Entry 7W5X (electron microscopy, 3.40 A resolution); this record covers chains C and F of the 9 polymer chains in the assembly.

# Chain C
Protein: DNA-directed RNA polymerase subunit beta
Source organism: Escherichia coli K-12
Notes: EC 2.7.7.6; engineered mutation(s): D516V
UniProt: P0A8V2 (RPOB_ECOLI); residue numbers follow UniProt; this construct covers 1-1342
Sequence (1342 residues; row label = number of the first residue in the row):
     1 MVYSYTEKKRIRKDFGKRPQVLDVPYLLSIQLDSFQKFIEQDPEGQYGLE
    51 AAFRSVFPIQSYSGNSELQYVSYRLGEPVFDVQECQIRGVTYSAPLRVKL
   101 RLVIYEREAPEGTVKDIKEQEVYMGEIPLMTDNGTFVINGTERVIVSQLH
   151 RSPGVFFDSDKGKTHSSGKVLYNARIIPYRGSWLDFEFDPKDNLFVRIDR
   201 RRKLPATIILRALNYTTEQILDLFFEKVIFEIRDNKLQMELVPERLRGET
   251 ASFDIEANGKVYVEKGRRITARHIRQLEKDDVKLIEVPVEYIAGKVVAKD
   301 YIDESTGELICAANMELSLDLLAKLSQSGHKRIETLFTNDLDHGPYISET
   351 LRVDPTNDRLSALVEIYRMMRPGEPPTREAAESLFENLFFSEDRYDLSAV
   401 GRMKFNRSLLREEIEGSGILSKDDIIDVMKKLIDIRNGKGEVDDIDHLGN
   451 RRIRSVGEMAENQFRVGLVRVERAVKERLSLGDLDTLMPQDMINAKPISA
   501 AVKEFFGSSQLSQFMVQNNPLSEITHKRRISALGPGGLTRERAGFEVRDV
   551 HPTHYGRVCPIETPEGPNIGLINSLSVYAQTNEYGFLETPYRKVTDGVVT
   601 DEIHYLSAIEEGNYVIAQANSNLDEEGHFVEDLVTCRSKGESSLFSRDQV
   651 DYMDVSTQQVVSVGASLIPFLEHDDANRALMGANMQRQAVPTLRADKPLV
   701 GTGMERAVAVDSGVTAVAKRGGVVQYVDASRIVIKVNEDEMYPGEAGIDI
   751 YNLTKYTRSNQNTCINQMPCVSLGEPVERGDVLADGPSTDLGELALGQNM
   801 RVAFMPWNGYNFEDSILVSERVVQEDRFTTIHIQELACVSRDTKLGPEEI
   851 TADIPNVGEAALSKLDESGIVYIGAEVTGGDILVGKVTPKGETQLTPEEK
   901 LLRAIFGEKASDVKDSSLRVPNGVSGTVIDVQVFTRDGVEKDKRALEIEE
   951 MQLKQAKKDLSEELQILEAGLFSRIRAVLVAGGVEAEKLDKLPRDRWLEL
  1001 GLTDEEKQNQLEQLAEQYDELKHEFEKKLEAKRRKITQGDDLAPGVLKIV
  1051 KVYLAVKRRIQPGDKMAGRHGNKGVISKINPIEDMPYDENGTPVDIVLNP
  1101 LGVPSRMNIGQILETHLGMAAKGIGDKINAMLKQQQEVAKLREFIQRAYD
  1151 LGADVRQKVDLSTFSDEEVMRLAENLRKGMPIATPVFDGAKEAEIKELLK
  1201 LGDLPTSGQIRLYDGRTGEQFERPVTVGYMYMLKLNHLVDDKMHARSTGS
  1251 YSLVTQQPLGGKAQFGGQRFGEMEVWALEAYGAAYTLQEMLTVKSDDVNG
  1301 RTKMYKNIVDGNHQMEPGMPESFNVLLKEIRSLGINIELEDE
Not modelled in the structure: 1-2
Sequence notes: variant Val-516 (Asp in P0A8V2)
Curated features (UniProtKB/Swiss-Prot):
  - modified residue (N6-acetyllysine): Lys-1022, Lys-1200

# Chain F
Protein: RNA polymerase sigma factor RpoD
Source organism: Escherichia coli K-12
UniProt: P00579 (RPOD_ECOLI); numbering as in UniProt (aligned over 1-613)
Sequence (613 residues; row label = number of the first residue in the row):
     1 MEQNPQSQLKLLVTRGKEQGYLTYAEVNDHLPEDIVDSDQIEDIIQMIND
    51 MGIQVMEEAPDADDLMLAENTADEDAAEAAAQVLSSVESEIGRTTDPVRM
   101 YMREMGTVELLTREGEIDIAKRIEDGINQVQCSVAEYPEAITYLLEQYDR
   151 VEAEEARLSDLITGFVDPNAEEDLAPTATHVGSELSQEDLDDDEDEDEED
   201 GDDDSADDDNSIDPELAREKFAELRAQYVVTRDTIKAKGRSHATAQEEIL
   251 KLSEVFKQFRLVPKQFDYLVNSMRVMMDRVRTQERLIMKLCVEQCKMPKK
   301 NFITLFTGNETSDTWFNAAIAMNKPWSEKLHDVSEEVHRALQKLQQIEEE
   351 TGLTIEQVKDINRRMSIGEAKARRAKKEMVEANLRLVISIAKKYTNRGLQ
   401 FLDLIQEGNIGLMKAVDKFEYRRGYKFSTYATWWIRQAITRSIADQARTI
   451 RIPVHMIETINKLNRISRQMLQEMGREPTPEELAERMLMPEDKIRKVLKI
   501 AKEPISMETPIGDDEDSHLGDFIEDTTLELPLDSATTESLRAATHDVLAG
   551 LTAREAKVLRMRFGIDMNTDYTLEEVGKQFDVTRERIRQIEAKALRKLRH
   601 PSRSEVLRSFLDD
Not modelled in the structure: 1-78, 172-209, 396, 600
Curated features (UniProtKB/Swiss-Prot):
  - DNA-binding region: Leu-573 to Ala-592 (H-T-H motif)
  - region: Arg-584 to Arg-599 (Interaction with anti-sigma factors)
  - motif: Asp-403 to Gln-406 (Interaction with polymerase core subunit RpoC)
  - site: Arg-562 (Interaction with anti-sigma factors)

# Chain C / chain F interface
Contacting residue pairs - 58 pairs, chain C then chain F:
  Arg-97(C) / Gly-475(F)
  Tyr-123(C) / Leu-471(F)
  Tyr-123(C) / Gly-475(F)
  Arg-202(C) / Arg-93(F)
  Arg-368(C) / Glu-90(F)  hydrogen bond (side chain-backbone)
  Arg-371(C) / Arg-99(F)
  Pro-372(C) / Gly-92(F)
  Pro-372(C) / Thr-94(F)
  Pro-372(C) / Arg-99(F)
  Gly-373(C) / Thr-94(F)
  Gly-373(C) / Arg-103(F)  hydrogen bond (backbone-side chain)
  Pro-375(C) / Leu-84(F)  hydrophobic
  Pro-375(C) / Val-87(F)  hydrophobic
  Pro-375(C) / Arg-103(F)
  Glu-477(C) / Lys-393(F)
  Gln-490(C) / Gln-472(F)  hydrogen bond (side chain-backbone)
  Asp-491(C) / Arg-468(F)  hydrogen bond (backbone-side chain)
  Asp-491(C) / Gln-472(F)
  Asn-494(C) / Arg-468(F)
  Lys-496(C) / Leu-471(F)
  Asp-842(C) / Lys-499(F)
  Asn-856(C) / Leu-611(F)
  Asn-856(C) / Asp-612(F)
  Asn-856(C) / Asp-613(F)
  Pro-897(C) / Phe-563(F)
  Pro-897(C) / Gly-564(F)
  Pro-897(C) / Ile-565(F)
  Glu-898(C) / Leu-540(F)
  Glu-898(C) / Arg-541(F)
  Glu-898(C) / Thr-544(F)
  Glu-898(C) / Ile-565(F)
  Glu-899(C) / Leu-540(F)
  Leu-901(C) / Phe-563(F)  hydrophobic
  Leu-901(C) / Ile-565(F)  hydrophobic
  Leu-902(C) / Leu-540(F)  hydrophobic
  Leu-902(C) / Leu-607(F)  hydrophobic
  Leu-902(C) / Phe-610(F)  hydrophobic
  Ala-904(C) / Phe-563(F)  hydrophobic
  Ala-904(C) / Leu-595(F)
  Ile-905(C) / Leu-598(F)  hydrophobic
  Phe-906(C) / Leu-607(F)
  Phe-906(C) / Arg-608(F)
  Glu-908(C) / Leu-611(F)
  Arg-936(C) / Arg-495(F)
  Gly-1045(C) / Lys-499(F)
  Ser-1250(C) / Glu-524(F)  hydrogen bond
  Tyr-1251(C) / Glu-524(F)
  Tyr-1251(C) / Asp-525(F)  hydrogen bond (backbone-backbone)
  Ser-1252(C) / Asp-525(F)
  Leu-1253(C) / Met-507(F)  hydrophobic
  Leu-1253(C) / Ile-523(F)
  Leu-1253(C) / Asp-525(F)
  Gln-1256(C) / Asp-525(F)
  Gln-1256(C) / Leu-528(F)
  Leu-1259(C) / Asp-521(F)
  Gln-1264(C) / Phe-522(F)
  Tyr-1305(C) / Pro-531(F)
  Lys-1306(C) / Ser-534(F)
Interface residues without a listed pair, chain C (41 interface residues in all): Glu-374, Ala-495, Arg-540, Lys-900, Pro-1044, Val-1298
Interface residues without a listed pair, chain F (48 interface residues in all): Ile-91, Met-474, Leu-498, Asp-514, Gly-520, Leu-532, Ala-535, Glu-538, Leu-559, Ser-604

# In short
41 residues of chain C and 48 residues of chain F are in contact, with 6 hydrogen bonds. Among the polar pairs
are Arg-368(C)/Glu-90(F), Gly-373(C)/Arg-103(F) and Gln-490(C)/Gln-472(F).
Chain C is DNA-directed RNA polymerase subunit beta and chain F is RNA polymerase sigma factor RpoD, both from
Escherichia coli K-12; the structure, Cryo-EM structure of SoxS-dependent transcription activation complex
with zwf promoter DNA, was determined by electron microscopy (same publication as 7W5W and 7W5Y).
